3WSV - chains B and D of the 4 polymer chains in the assembly; structure by X-ray diffraction, 2.38 A resolution.

[Chain B (and D)]
Name: L-lactate dehydrogenase
Organism: Enterococcus mundtii
Notes: EC 1.1.1.27; chain D of this document is another copy of the same molecule, construct and numbering; everything in this record applies to it too
Amino-acid sequence (322 residues; numbered 1 to 322; the number before each row is that of its first residue):
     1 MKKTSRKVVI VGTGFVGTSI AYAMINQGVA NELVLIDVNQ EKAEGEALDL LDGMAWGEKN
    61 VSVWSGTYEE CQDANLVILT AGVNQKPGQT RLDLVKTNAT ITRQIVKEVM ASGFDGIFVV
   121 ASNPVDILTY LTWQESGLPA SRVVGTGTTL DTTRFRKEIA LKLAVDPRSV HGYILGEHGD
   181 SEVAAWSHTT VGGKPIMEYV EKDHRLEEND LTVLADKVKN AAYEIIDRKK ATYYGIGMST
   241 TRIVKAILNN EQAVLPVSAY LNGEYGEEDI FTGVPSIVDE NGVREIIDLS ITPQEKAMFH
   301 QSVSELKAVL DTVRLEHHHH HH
Unresolved in the structure: 1-2, 320-322

[Chain B / chain D interface]
Residue-residue contacts (26; chain B residue first):
  K3(B) with N75(D); E280(D); N281(D), hydrogen bond
  T4(B) with R6(D), hydrogen bond (backbone-side chain); L248(D), hydrogen bond (side chain-backbone); E280(D)
  S5(B) with T4(D)
  R6(B) with T4(D); R6(D); N31(D)
  N31(B) with R6(D), hydrogen bond; L248(D); N249(D); N250(D)
  N60(B) with E251(D), hydrogen bond (side chain-backbone); Q252(D), hydrogen bond
  N75(B) with K3(D)
  L248(B) with T4(D), hydrogen bond (backbone-side chain); N31(D)
  N249(B) with N31(D); K59(D)
  E251(B) with N60(D), hydrogen bond (backbone-side chain)
  Q252(B) with N60(D), hydrogen bond
  E280(B) with K3(D); T4(D), hydrogen bond
  N281(B) with K3(D), hydrogen bond
Interface residues without a listed pair, chain B (16 interface residues in all): K59, I247, N250
Interface residues without a listed pair, chain D (16 interface residues in all): S5, I247

[Overview]
Chain B and chain D each contribute 16 residues to their interface, with 11 hydrogen bonds. Among the polar
pairs are K3(B)-N281(D), T4(B)-R6(D) and T4(B)-L248(D).
Both chains are L-lactate dehydrogenase (Enterococcus mundtii). Entry 3WSV (Crystal structure of minor
L-lactate dehydrogenase from Enterococcus mundtii in the ligands-unbound form) was determined by X-ray
diffraction together with 3WSW from the same study.
